Entry 5OJ5 (X-ray diffraction, 1.08 A resolution); this record covers chains A and B.

== Chain A ==
Protein: Ycf48-like protein
From: Thermosynechococcus elongatus (strain BP-1)
Reference sequence: Q8DI95 (YC48L_THEEB); residues 1-347 here = UniProt positions 1-347
Chain sequence (347 residues; each row starts with the number of its first residue):
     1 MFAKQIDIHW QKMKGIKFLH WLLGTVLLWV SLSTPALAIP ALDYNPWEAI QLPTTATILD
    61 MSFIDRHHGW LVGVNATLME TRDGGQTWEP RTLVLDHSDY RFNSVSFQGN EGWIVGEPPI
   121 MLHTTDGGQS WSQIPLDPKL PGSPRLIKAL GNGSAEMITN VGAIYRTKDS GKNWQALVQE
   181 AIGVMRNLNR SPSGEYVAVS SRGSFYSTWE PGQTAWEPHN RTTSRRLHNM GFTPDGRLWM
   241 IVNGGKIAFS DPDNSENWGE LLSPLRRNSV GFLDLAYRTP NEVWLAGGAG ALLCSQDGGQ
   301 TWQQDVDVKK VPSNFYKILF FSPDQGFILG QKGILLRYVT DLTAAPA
Not modelled in the structure: 1-31, 342-347
Curated features (UniProtKB/Swiss-Prot):
  - motif: Arg202 to Arg226 (Arg-rich patch)

== Chain B ==
Protein: Phe-pro-leu-asp-leu-ala
Chain sequence (10 residues; each row starts with the number of its first residue):
   335 NAHNFPLDLA
Not modelled in the structure: 335-338

== How chain A and chain B interact ==
Pairs across the interface (15; chain A residue first):
  Arg91(A) with Leu343(B)
  Thr92(A) with Asp342(B); Leu343(B); Ala344(B), hydrogen bond (backbone-backbone)
  Leu93(A) with Asp342(B); Leu343(B), hydrophobic
  Val94(A) with Asp342(B), hydrogen bond (backbone-backbone); Leu343(B); Ala344(B)
  Leu95(A) with Leu341(B), hydrophobic
  Leu122(A) with Leu341(B), hydrophobic
  Trp131(A) with Pro340(B); Leu341(B), hydrogen bond (backbone-backbone)
  Ser132(A) with Pro340(B)
  Gln133(A) with Leu341(B)

== Summary ==
9 residues of chain A and 5 residues of chain B are in contact, with 3 hydrogen bonds. Main-chain hydrogen
bonds include Thr92(A)-Ala344(B), Val94(A)-Asp342(B) and Trp131(A)-Leu341(B).
Here chain A is Ycf48-like protein (Thermosynechococcus elongatus (strain BP-1)) and chain B is
Phe-pro-leu-asp-leu-ala. Entry 5OJ5 (YCF48 bound to D1 peptide) was determined by X-ray diffraction, deposited
together with 5OJ3, 5OJP, 5OJR and 2XBG.
